PDB entry 8VXQ | electron microscopy, 3.10 A resolution | chains K and I of the 18 polymer chains in the assembly

[Chain K]
Protein: gp72
Source organism: Pseudomonas phage vB_PaeP_DEV
UniProt: A0A2K8HKQ8 (A0A2K8HKQ8_9CAUD); residues 1-521 here = UniProt positions 1-521
Chain sequence (521 residues; numbered 1 to 521; the number before each row is that of its first residue):
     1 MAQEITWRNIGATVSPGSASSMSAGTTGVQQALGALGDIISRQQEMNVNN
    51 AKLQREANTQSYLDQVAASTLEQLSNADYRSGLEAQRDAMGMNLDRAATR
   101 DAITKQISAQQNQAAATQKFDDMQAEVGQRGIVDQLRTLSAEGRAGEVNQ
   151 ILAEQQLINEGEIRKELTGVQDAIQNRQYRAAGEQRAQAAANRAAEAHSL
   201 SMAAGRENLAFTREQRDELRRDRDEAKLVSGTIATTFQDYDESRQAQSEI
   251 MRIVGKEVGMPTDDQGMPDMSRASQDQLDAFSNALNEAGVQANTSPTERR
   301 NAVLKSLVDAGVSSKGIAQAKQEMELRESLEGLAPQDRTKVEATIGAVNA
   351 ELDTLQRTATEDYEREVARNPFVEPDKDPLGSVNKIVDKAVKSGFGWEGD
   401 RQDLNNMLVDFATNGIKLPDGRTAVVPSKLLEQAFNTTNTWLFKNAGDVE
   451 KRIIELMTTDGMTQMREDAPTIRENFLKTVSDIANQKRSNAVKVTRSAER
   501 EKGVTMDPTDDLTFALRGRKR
Not modelled in the structure: 1-24, 332-521

[Chain I]
Protein: N4 gp52-like protein
Source organism: Pseudomonas phage vB_PaeP_DEV
UniProt: A0A2K8I0A4 (A0A2K8I0A4_9CAUD); residues 1-155 here = UniProt positions 1-155
Chain sequence (155 residues; each row starts with the number of its first residue):
     1 MAYPYSDMPFGVELDTSTLGSFGLGGPQTQLQMQMPAVDVNAAASGSGGF
    51 MAGFSNIFSRDSMFGGVAPSGAQTGGWVLPALGIGQAVFGAIGANRQQRA
   101 ARDQLAESRRQFDMNYGAQRQSINTNLEDRQRARVASNPTAYESVDSYME
   151 RNRIR

[Interface between chain K and chain I]
Pairs across the interface (22):
  Thr-26(K) / Phe-89(I)
  Thr-26(K) / Gly-93(I)
  Thr-26(K) / Arg-96(I)
  Val-29(K) / Phe-89(I)  hydrophobic
  Gln-30(K) / Gln-86(I)
  Gln-30(K) / Phe-89(I)
  Gln-30(K) / Gly-90(I)
  Leu-33(K) / Leu-82(I)
  Leu-33(K) / Gly-85(I)
  Leu-33(K) / Gln-86(I)
  Gly-34(K) / Gln-86(I)
  Gly-37(K) / Leu-79(I)
  Ile-40(K) / Phe-64(I)  hydrophobic
  Ile-40(K) / Leu-79(I)  hydrophobic
  Gln-43(K) / Arg-60(I)
  Gln-44(K) / Phe-64(I)  hydrogen bond (side chain-backbone)
  Asn-47(K) / Val-67(I)
  Val-48(K) / Val-67(I)
  Val-48(K) / Gln-73(I)
  Ala-51(K) / Ala-68(I)
  Met-92(K) / Ser-70(I)  hydrogen bond (backbone-side chain)
  Asn-93(K) / Pro-69(I)
Other interface residues (no listed pair), chain K (17 interface residues in all): Leu-36, Gln-54, Arg-55
Other interface residues (no listed pair), chain I (18 interface residues in all): Gly-65, Val-78, Ile-92

[Summary]
17 residues of chain K and 18 residues of chain I are in contact; the contacts include 2 hydrogen bonds. Polar
contacts include Gln-44(K)/Phe-64(I) and Met-92(K)/Ser-70(I).
Here chain K is gp72 and chain I is N4 gp52-like protein, both from Pseudomonas phage vB_PaeP_DEV. Entry 8VXQ
(Cryo-EM structure of phage DEV ejection proteins gp72:gp73) was determined by electron microscopy together
with 9COD, 9BGM, 9BGN and 9BGO from the same study.
